PDB entry 8XFC | electron microscopy, 3.89 A resolution | chains B and C of the 4 polymer chains in the assembly

# Chain B
Molecule: Probable dipeptide-transport integral membrane protein ABC transporter DppB
Source organism: Mycobacterium tuberculosis (strain ATCC 25618 / H37Rv)
Reference sequence: I6YGV9 (I6YGV9_MYCTU); residue numbers follow UniProt; this construct covers 1-308
Amino-acid sequence (308 residues; each row starts with the number of its first residue):
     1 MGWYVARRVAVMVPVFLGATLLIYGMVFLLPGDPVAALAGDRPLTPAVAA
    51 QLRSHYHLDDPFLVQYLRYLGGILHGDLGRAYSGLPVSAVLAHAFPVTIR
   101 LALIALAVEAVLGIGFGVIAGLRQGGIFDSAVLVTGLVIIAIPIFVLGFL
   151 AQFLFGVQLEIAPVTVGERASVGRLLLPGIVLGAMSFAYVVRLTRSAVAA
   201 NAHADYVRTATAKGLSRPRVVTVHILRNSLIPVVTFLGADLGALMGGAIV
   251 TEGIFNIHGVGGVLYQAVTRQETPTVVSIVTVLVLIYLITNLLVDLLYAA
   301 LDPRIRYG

# Chain C
Molecule: Probable dipeptide-transport integral membrane protein ABC transporter DppC
Source organism: Mycobacterium tuberculosis (strain ATCC 25618 / H37Rv)
Reference sequence: L0TEV4 (L0TEV4_MYCTU); residues 23-287 here correspond to UniProt positions 2-266 (UniProt number = residue number - 21)
Amino-acid sequence (287 residues; each row starts with the number of its first residue):
     1 MAEHTGFWLDAWRGLRRRPKFVIAAALILLILVVAAFPSLFTAADPTYAD
    51 PSQSMLAPSAAHWFGTDLQGHDIYSRTVYGARASVTVGLGATLAVFVVGG
   101 ALGALAGFYGSWIDAVVSRVTDVFLGLPLLLAAIVLMQVMHHRTVWTVIA
   151 ILALFGWPQVARIARGAVLEVRASDYVLAAKALGLNRFQILLRHALPNAV
   201 GPVIAVATVALGIFIVTEATLSYLGVGLPTSVVSWGGDINVAQTRLRSGS
   251 PILFYPAGALAITVLAFMMMGDALRDALDPASRAWRA
Disordered / not traced: 1-3

# How chain B and chain C interact
Residue-residue contacts - 43 pairs, chain B then chain C:
  Val11(B) - Arg119(C)
  Val15(B) - Asp122(C)
  Gly18(B) - Val123(C)
  Ala19(B) - Val123(C)
  Ala19(B) - Leu127(C)  hydrophobic
  Leu22(B) - Phe124(C)  hydrophobic
  Leu22(B) - Leu127(C)  hydrophobic
  Leu137(B) - Met269(C)  hydrophobic
  Ala141(B) - Val264(C)
  Ala141(B) - Leu265(C)  hydrophobic
  Pro143(B) - Leu260(C)  hydrophobic
  Phe145(B) - Thr220(C)
  Val146(B) - Ala257(C)  hydrophobic
  Phe149(B) - Tyr223(C)
  Phe149(B) - Ile239(C)  hydrophobic
  Phe149(B) - Leu253(C)  hydrophobic
  Leu150(B) - Phe254(C)  hydrophobic
  Phe153(B) - Leu246(C)  hydrophobic
  Phe153(B) - Phe254(C)  hydrophobic
  Val157(B) - Gly249(C)
  Arg192(B) - Asp272(C)  salt bridge
  Arg192(B) - Arg283(C)
  Leu193(B) - Ala284(C)
  Leu193(B) - Arg286(C)
  Leu193(B) - Ala287(C)
  Ser196(B) - Arg283(C)  hydrogen bond (side chain-backbone)
  Ser196(B) - Ala284(C)
  Ala197(B) - Ala284(C)
  Ala200(B) - Ala284(C)  hydrophobic
  Phe236(B) - Ala287(C)
  Gly246(B) - Leu130(C)
  Gly246(B) - Leu131(C)
  Ile254(B) - Arg247(C)  hydrogen bond (backbone-side chain)
  Asn256(B) - Arg247(C)
  Tyr265(B) - Leu224(C)  hydrophobic
  Tyr265(B) - Gln243(C)
  Val268(B) - Gln138(C)
  Val268(B) - Val226(C)  hydrophobic
  Thr273(B) - Gln138(C)
  Val280(B) - Val135(C)  hydrophobic
  Tyr287(B) - Leu125(C)
  Tyr287(B) - Gly126(C)
  Tyr287(B) - Pro128(C)
Interface residues without a listed pair, chain B (44 interface residues in all): Pro14, Met26, Val27, Pro31, Ala37, Val138, Ile140, Gln152, Thr165, Tyr189, Pro232, Gly242, Val250, Thr269, Gln271, Val284
Interface residues without a listed pair, chain C (42 interface residues in all): Lys20, Ile134, Leu136, Val139, Arg143, Ile213, Val216, Met268, Trp285

# Overview
44 residues of chain B face 42 of chain C across their interface; the contacts include 2 hydrogen bonds and 1
salt bridge. Polar contacts include Arg192(B)-Asp272(C), Ser196(B)-Arg283(C) and Ile254(B)-Arg247(C).
Chain B is Probable dipeptide-transport integral membrane protein ABC transporter DppB and chain C is Probable
dipeptide-transport integral membrane protein ABC transporter DppC, both from Mycobacterium tuberculosis
(strain ATCC 25618 / H37Rv); the structure, Cryo-EM structure of the ATP-bound Mtb DppABCD with the D445A
mutation of DppA, was determined by electron microscopy.
